PDB entry 7NAS | electron microscopy, 3.31 A resolution | chains A and U of the 14 polymer chains in the assembly

== Chain A ==
Molecule: 16S rRNA
From: Escherichia coli (strain K12)
Sequence (1542 nucleotides; each row starts with the number of its first residue):
     1 AAAUUGAAGA GUUUGAUCAU GGCUCAGAUU GAACGCUGGC GGCAGGCCUA ACACAUGCAA
    61 GUCGAACGGU AACAGGAAGA AGCUUGCUUC UUUGCUGACG AGUGGCGGAC GGGUGAGUAA
   121 UGUCUGGGAA ACUGCCUGAU GGAGGGGGAU AACUACUGGA AACGGUAGCU AAUACCGCAU
   181 AACGUCGCAA GACCAAAGAG GGGGACCUUC GGGCCUCUUG CCAUCGGAUG UGCCCAGAUG
   241 GGAUUAGCUA GUAGGUGGGG UAACGGCUCA CCUAGGCGAC GAUCCCUAGC UGGUCUGAGA
   301 GGAUGACCAG CCACACUGGA ACUGAGACAC GGUCCAGACU CCUACGGGAG GCAGCAGUGG
   361 GGAAUAUUGC ACAAUGGGCG CAAGCCUGAU GCAGCCAUGC CGCGUGUAUG AAGAAGGCCU
   421 UCGGGUUGUA AAGUACUUUC AGCGGGGAGG AAGGGAGUAA AGUUAAUACC UUUGCUCAUU
   481 GACGUUACCC GCAGAAGAAG CACCGGCUAA CUCCGUGCCA GCAGCCXCGG UAAUACGGAG
   541 GGUGCAAGCG UUAAUCGGAA UUACUGGGCG UAAAGCGCAC GCAGGCGGUU UGUUAAGUCA
   601 GAUGUGAAAU CCCCGGGCUC AACCUGGGAA CUGCAUCUGA UACUGGCAAG CUUGAGUCUC
   661 GUAGAGGGGG GUAGAAUUCC AGGUGUAGCG GUGAAAUGCG UAGAGAUCUG GAGGAAUACC
   721 GGUGGCGAAG GCGGCCCCCU GGACGAAGAC UGACGCUCAG GUGCGAAAGC GUGGGGAGCA
   781 AACAGGAUUA GAUACCCUGG UAGUCCACGC CGUAAACGAU GUCGACUUGG AGGUUGUGCC
   841 CUUGAGGCGU GGCUUCCGGA GCUAACGCGU UAAGUCGACC GCCUGGGGAG UACGGCCGCA
   901 AGGUUAAAAC UCAAAUGAAU UGACGGGGGC CCGCACAAGC GGUGGAGCAU GUGGUUUAAU
   961 UCGAUGXAAC GCGAAGAACC UUACCUGGUC UUGACAUCCA CGGAAGUUUU CAGAGAUGAG
  1021 AAUGUGCCUU CGGGAACCGU GAGACAGGUG CUGCAUGGCU GUCGUCAGCU CGUGUUGUGA
  1081 AAUGUUGGGU UAAGUCCCGC AACGAGCGCA ACCCUUAUCC UUUGUUGCCA GCGGUCCGGC
  1141 CGGGAACUCA AAGGAGACUG CCAGUGAUAA ACUGGAGGAA GGUGGGGAUG ACGUCAAGUC
  1201 AUCAUGGCCC UUACGACCAG GGCUACACAC GUGCUACAAU GGCGCAUACA AAGAGAAGCG
  1261 ACCUCGCGAG AGCAAGCGGA CCUCAUAAAG UGCGUCGUAG UCCGGAUUGG AGUCUGCAAC
  1321 UCGACUCCAU GAAGUCGGAA UCGCUAGUAA UCGUGGAUCA GAAUGCCACG GUGAAUACGU
  1381 UCCCGGGCCU UGUACACACC GCCCGUXACA CCAUGGGAGU GGGUUGCAAA AGAAGUAGGU
  1441 AGCUUAACCU UCGGGAGGGC GCUUACCACU UUGUGAUUCA UGACUGGGGU GAAGUCGUAA
  1501 CAAGGUAACC GUAGGGGAAC CUGCGGUUGG AUCACCUCCU UA
Not modelled in the structure: 931-1386, 1393-1502, 1541-1542
Modified residues: PSU (pseudouridine-5'-monophosphate) at position 516, G7M (N7-methyl-guanosine-5'-monophosphate) at position 527, 2MG (2N-methylguanosine-5'-monophosphate) at position 966, 5MC (5-methylcytidine-5'-monophosphate) at position 967, 2MG (2N-methylguanosine-5'-monophosphate) at position 1207, 4OC (4n,o2'-methylcytidine-5'-monophosphate) at position 1402, 5MC (5-methylcytidine-5'-monophosphate) at position 1407, UR3 (3-methyluridine-5'-monophoshate) at position 1498, 2MG (2N-methylguanosine-5'-monophosphate) at position 1516, MA6 (6N-dimethyladenosine-5'-monophoshate) at position 1518, MA6 (6N-dimethyladenosine-5'-monophoshate) at position 1519
Bound ions: Mg2+ site 1 near G21 (its only coordinating residue here); Mg2+ site 2 near G41 (its only coordinating residue here); Mg2+ site 3: C48, G115; Mg2+ site 4 near A53 (its only coordinating residue here); Mg2+ site 5 near A59 (its only coordinating residue here); Mg2+ site 6: A109, G331; Mg2+ site 7 near G111 (its only coordinating residue here); Mg2+ site 8: G145, G177, A197; Mg2+ site 9 near A174 (its only coordinating residue here); Mg2+ site 10: G299, G558; Mg2+ site 11: A306, C307; Mg2+ site 12 near C328 (its only coordinating residue here); 17 more Mg2+ sites not listed

== Chain U ==
Protein: 30S ribosomal protein S21
From: Escherichia coli (strain K12)
Reference sequence: P68679 (RS21_ECOLI); numbering as in UniProt (aligned over 1-71)
Chain sequence (71 residues; numbered 1 to 71; the number before each row is that of its first residue):
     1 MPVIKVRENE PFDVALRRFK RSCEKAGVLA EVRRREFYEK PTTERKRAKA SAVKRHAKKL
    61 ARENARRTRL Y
Not modelled in the structure: 1, 68-71

== How chain A and chain U interact ==
Contacting residue pairs (14; chain A residue first):
  A718(A) with Arg-34(U), hydrogen bond to the sugar; Arg-35(U), hydrogen bond to the sugar
  C719(A) with Arg-34(U), salt bridge to the phosphate
  U723(A) with Lys-49(U), sugar contact
  C856(A) with His-56(U), sugar contact
  G1525(A) with Tyr-38(U), hydrogen bond to the phosphate; Lys-40(U), hydrogen bond to the base
  G1526(A) with Lys-40(U), hydrogen bond to the base; Pro-41(U), phosphate contact; Thr-42(U), hydrogen bond to the phosphate; Arg-45(U), salt bridge to the phosphate
  U1527(A) with Thr-42(U), hydrogen bond to the phosphate; Arg-45(U), salt bridge to the phosphate
  G1530(A) with Lys-46(U), hydrogen bond to the base
Interface residues without a listed pair, chain A (9 interface residues in all): G1504
Interface residues without a listed pair, chain U (12 interface residues in all): Ala-52, Lys-54

== Summary ==
The interface between chain A and chain U involves 9 residues on one side and 12 on the other; the contacts
include 8 hydrogen bonds and 3 salt bridges. Among the polar pairs are G1525(A)/Lys-40(U), G1526(A)/Lys-40(U)
and G1530(A)/Lys-46(U).
Here chain A is 16S rRNA and chain U is 30S ribosomal protein S21, both from Escherichia coli (strain K12).
Entry 7NAS (Bacterial 30S ribosomal subunit assembly complex state A (multibody refinement for body domain of
30S ribosome)) was determined by electron microscopy together with 7AF3, 7AF5, 7AF8, 7AFA, 7AFD, 7AFH and 17
further entries from the same study.
